PDB entry 4BTA | X-ray diffraction, 2.95 A resolution | chains A and C of the 3 polymer chains in the assembly

Chain A:
Molecule: Prolyl 4-hydroxylase subunit alpha-1
Organism: Homo sapiens
Notes: EC 1.14.11.2; fragment: collagen binding domain, residues 18-261
UniProtKB: P13674 (P4HA1_HUMAN); residues 1-244 here correspond to UniProt positions 18-261 (UniProt number = residue number + 17)
Sequence (251 residues; row label = number of the first residue in the row; numbers below 1 keep their minus sign (Met-6 is residue -6)):
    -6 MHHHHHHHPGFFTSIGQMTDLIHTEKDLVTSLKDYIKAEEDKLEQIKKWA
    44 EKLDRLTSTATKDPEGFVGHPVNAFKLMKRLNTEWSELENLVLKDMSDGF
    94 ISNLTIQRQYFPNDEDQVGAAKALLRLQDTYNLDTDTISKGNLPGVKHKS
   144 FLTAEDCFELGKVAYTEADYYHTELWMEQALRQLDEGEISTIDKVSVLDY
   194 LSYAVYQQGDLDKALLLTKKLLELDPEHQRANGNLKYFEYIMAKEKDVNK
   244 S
Unresolved in the structure: -6 to 2, 240-244
Differences from the reference sequence: expression tag (-6 to 0)
Curated features (UniProtKB/Swiss-Prot):
  - glycosylation (N-linked (GlcNAc...) asparagine): Asn96, Asn242

Chain C:
Molecule: Proline rich peptide
Organism: Homo sapiens
Sequence (9 residues; numbered 1 to 9; the number before each row is that of its first residue):
     1 PPGPPGPPG

Interface between chain A and chain C:
Residue-residue contacts (20):
  Tyr158(A) - Pro7(C)
  Tyr158(A) - Pro8(C)
  Tyr158(A) - Gly9(C)  hydrogen bond (side chain-backbone)
  Asp192(A) - Pro8(C)
  Tyr193(A) - Pro8(C)  hydrophobic
  Tyr193(A) - Gly9(C)
  Tyr196(A) - Gly6(C)
  Tyr196(A) - Pro8(C)
  Tyr199(A) - Pro5(C)  hydrophobic
  Arg223(A) - Pro7(C)  hydrogen bond (side chain-backbone)
  Arg223(A) - Pro8(C)
  Asn227(A) - Pro5(C)
  Lys229(A) - Pro2(C)
  Tyr230(A) - Pro2(C)  hydrophobic
  Tyr230(A) - Gly3(C)
  Tyr230(A) - Pro4(C)  hydrophobic
  Tyr230(A) - Pro5(C)
  Phe231(A) - Pro5(C)  hydrophobic
  Tyr233(A) - Pro1(C)
  Tyr233(A) - Pro2(C)
Other interface residues (no listed pair), chain A (12 interface residues in all): Gly226

In short:
Chain A and chain C form an interface of 12 and 9 residues respectively, with 2 hydrogen bonds. Polar pairs
include Tyr158(A)-Gly9(C) and Arg223(A)-Pro7(C).
Here chain A is Prolyl 4-hydroxylase subunit alpha-1 and chain C is Proline rich peptide, both from Homo
sapiens. Entry 4BTA (Crystal structure of the peptide(pro-pro-GLY)3 bound complex of N- terminal domain and
peptide substrate binding domain ...) was determined by X-ray diffraction together with 2YQ8, 4BT8, 4BT9 and
4BTB from the same study.
